9OC4 - chains A and B of the 4 polymer chains in the assembly; structure by electron microscopy, 2.10 A resolution.

== Chain A ==
Molecule: Potassium-transporting ATPase potassium-binding subunit
Source organism: Escherichia coli K-12
UniProtKB: P03959 (KDPA_ECOLI); residue numbers follow UniProt; this construct covers 1-557
Amino-acid sequence (557 residues; each row starts with the number of its first residue):
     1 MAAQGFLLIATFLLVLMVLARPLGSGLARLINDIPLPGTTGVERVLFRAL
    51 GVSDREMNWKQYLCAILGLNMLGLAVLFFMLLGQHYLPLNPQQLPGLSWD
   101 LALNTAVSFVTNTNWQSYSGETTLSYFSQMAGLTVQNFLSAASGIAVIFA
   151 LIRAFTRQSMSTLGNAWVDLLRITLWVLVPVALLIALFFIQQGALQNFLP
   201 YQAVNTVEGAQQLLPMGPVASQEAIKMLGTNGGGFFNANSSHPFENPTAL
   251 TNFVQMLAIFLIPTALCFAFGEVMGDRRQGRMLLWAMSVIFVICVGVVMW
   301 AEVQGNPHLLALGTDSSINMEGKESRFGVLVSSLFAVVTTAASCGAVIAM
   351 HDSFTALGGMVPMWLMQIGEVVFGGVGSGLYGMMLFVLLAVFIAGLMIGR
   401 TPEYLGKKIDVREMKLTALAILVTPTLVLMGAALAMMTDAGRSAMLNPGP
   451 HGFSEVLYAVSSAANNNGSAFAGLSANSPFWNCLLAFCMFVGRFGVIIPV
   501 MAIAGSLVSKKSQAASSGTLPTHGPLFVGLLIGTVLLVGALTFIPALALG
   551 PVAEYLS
Ion coordination: K+: Asn112, Thr113, Thr230, Asn231, Ser343, Cys344, Asn466, Asn467
Small-molecule neighbours:
  - 9Y0 ((2R)-3-(((2-aminoethoxy)(hydroxy)phosphoryl)oxy)-2-(palmitoyloxy)propyl (E)-octadec-9-enoate), molecule 1: Ile393, Pro521, His523, Gly524, Pro525, Leu526, Phe527, Gly529, Leu530, Gly533, Thr534, Leu537, Val538
  - 9Y0, molecule 2: Met430, Ala433, Leu434, Met437
Swiss-Prot annotation at these positions:
  - mutagenesis: Gly232 (G232A/S: Decrease in K(+) affinity and loss of cation selectivity)
Reported in the primary citation:
  - mutagenesis - Q116H, Q116R, G232D, E370H, E370K/R493E, E370Q: decreased binding to K+
  - mutagenesis - Q116R, R493E, V496E, V496M: unchanged catalytic activity on K+
  - mutagenesis - Q116E: unchanged binding to K+
  - mutagenesis - G232D: increased catalytic activity on Rb+
  - mutagenesis - G232D: increased catalytic activity on NH4+
  - specificity-determining residues: Gly232
  - mutagenesis - E370K, E370K/R493E, R493E, R493M, R493Q, V496H, V496W: decreased catalytic activity on K+
  - mutagenesis - V496R: abolished catalytic activity on K+

== Chain B ==
Molecule: Potassium-transporting ATPase ATP-binding subunit
Source organism: Escherichia coli K-12
Notes: EC 7.2.2.6
UniProtKB: P03960 (KDPB_ECOLI); residues 1-682 here = UniProt positions 1-682
Amino-acid sequence (682 residues; each row starts with the number of its first residue):
     1 MSRKQLALFEPTLVVQALKEAVKKLNPQAQWRNPVMFIVWIGSLLTTCIS
    51 IAMASGAMPGNALFSAAISGWLWITVLFANFAEALAEGRSKAQANSLKGV
   101 KKTAFARKLREPKYGAAADKVPADQLRKGDIVLVEAGDIIPCDGEVIEGG
   151 ASVDESAITGESAPVIRESGGDFASVTGGTRILSDWLVIECSVNPGETFL
   201 DRMIAMVEGAQRRKTPNEIALTILLIALTIVFLLATATLWPFSAWGGNAV
   251 SVTVLVALLVCLIPTTIGGLLSAIGVAGMSRMLGANVIATSGRAVEAAGD
   301 VDVLLLDKTGTITLGNRQASEFIPAQGVDEKTLADAAQLASLADETPEGR
   351 SIVILAKQRFNLRERDVQSLHATFVPFTAQSRMSGINIDNRMIRKGSVDA
   401 IRRHVEANGGHFPTDVDQKVDQVARQGATPLVVVEGSRVLGVIALKDIVK
   451 GGIKERFAQLRKMGIKTVMITGDNRLTAAAIAAEAGVDDFLAEATPEAKL
   501 ALIRQYQAEGRLVAMTGDGTNDAPALAQADVAVAMNSGTQAAKEAGNMVD
   551 LDSNPTKLIEVVHIGKQMLMTRGSLTTFSIANDVAKYFAIIPAAFAATYP
   601 QLNALNIMCLHSPDSAILSAVIFNALIIVFLIPLALKGVSYKPLTASAML
   651 RRNLWIYGLGGLLVPFIGIKVIDLLLTVCGLV
Not modelled in the structure: 1
Modified positions: Asp307 (aspartyl phosphate; PHD)
Cystine bridges: Cys142-Cys191
Ion coordination: K+: Val260, Cys261, Ile263, Thr265, Asn624; Mg2+: Asp307 (together with ADP)
Small-molecule neighbours:
  - 9Y0 ((2R)-3-(((2-aminoethoxy)(hydroxy)phosphoryl)oxy)-2-(palmitoyloxy)propyl (E)-octadec-9-enoate), molecule 1: Ile41, Gly42, Leu45, Ile49, Met58, Pro59, Leu233, Thr236, Ala237, Thr238, Trp240, Pro241, Val252, Leu255, Val256, Leu259
  - 9Y0, molecule 2: Leu224, Thr577, Ile580, Ser647, Arg651, Leu654, Trp655, Gly658, Leu659, Leu662
  - ADP (adenosine-5'-diphosphate): Asp307, Lys308, Thr309, Arg317, Asp344, Thr346, Glu348, Phe377, Arg382, Met383, Ser384, Lys395, Gly396, Ser397, Thr429, Pro430, Leu431, Thr471, Gly472, Asp473, Asn474
Swiss-Prot annotation at these positions:
  - active site: Asp307 (4-aspartylphosphate intermediate)
  - binding site (ATP): Asp344, Glu348, Phe377 to Ser384, Lys395
  - binding site (Mg(2+)): Asp518, Asp522
  - modified residue: Ser162 (Phosphoserine)
  - mutagenesis: Asp300 (D300E/N: Does not affect formation of the phosphorylated intermediate), Asp307 (D307E/N/Q: Unable to form a phosphorylated intermediate and lacks ATPase activity), Phe377 (F377A: Loss of ATPase activity; F377Y: Slight decrease in ATPase activity), Ser384 (S384A/T: Decrease in ATPase activity), Lys395 (K395A: Strong decrease in ATPase activity), Asp399 (D399A: Decrease in ATPase activity)
Reported in the primary citation:
  - catalytic residues: Asp307
  - post-translational modification sites: Asp307
  - post-translational modification sites: Ser162 (citing earlier work)
  - contacts within the chain: Arg3-Glu161, Arg3-Asp552
  - catalytic residues: Glu161 (citing earlier work)
  - K+ coordination: Val260, Cys261, Ile263, Thr265, Asn624
  - mutagenesis - D583K, D583K/K586D, D583N, K586E, K586Q: abolished catalytic activity on K+
  - mutagenesis - L72D, D583A (30% of WT): decreased catalytic activity on K+
  - mutagenesis - T75D, T75K: unchanged catalytic activity on K+
  - mutagenesis - T75D: decreased catalytic activity on basic pH
  - mutagenesis - T75K: increased catalytic activity on absence of K+

== Interface between chain A and chain B ==
Contacting residue pairs (92):
  Phe392(A) with Ala220(B), hydrophobic; Leu221(B)
  Ile393(A) with Thr576(B); Thr577(B)
  Ala394(A) with Leu650(B), hydrophobic
  Leu396(A) with Asn217(B); Leu569(B); Met570(B), hydrogen bond (backbone-backbone); Gly573(B)
  Met397(A) with Met570(B); Gly573(B); Thr577(B), hydrogen bond; Met649(B); Leu650(B), hydrophobic; Asn653(B), hydrogen bond (backbone-side chain); Leu654(B), hydrophobic
  Ile398(A) with Lys566(B), hydrogen bond (backbone-side chain); Ala646(B); Met649(B), hydrophobic; Leu650(B), hydrophobic
  Gly399(A) with Gly299(B); Lys566(B), hydrogen bond (backbone-side chain); Leu569(B); Met570(B)
  Arg400(A) with Gly299(B); Asp300(B), salt bridge; Asp302(B), salt bridge; Lys566(B); Leu569(B)
  Thr401(A) with Asp300(B), hydrogen bond (backbone-side chain)
  Val411(A) with Pro216(B); Ile219(B), hydrophobic; Ile223(B), hydrophobic
  Met414(A) with Ile223(B)
  Lys415(A) with Ile223(B)
  Ala418(A) with Ile223(B), hydrophobic; Ala227(B), hydrophobic
  Leu422(A) with Ala227(B); Ile230(B), hydrophobic; Val231(B), hydrophobic
  Thr426(A) with Leu234(B)
  Leu429(A) with Leu234(B); Ala235(B); Thr238(B)
  Met430(A) with Leu234(B), hydrophobic
  Ala432(A) with Phe242(B), hydrophobic
  Ala433(A) with Thr238(B); Pro241(B), hydrophobic; Phe242(B)
  Met436(A) with Trp245(B), hydrophobic
  Met437(A) with Pro241(B), hydrophobic
  Arg442(A) with Trp245(B)
  Met445(A) with Trp245(B), hydrophobic
  Gly449(A) with Trp245(B)
  Pro450(A) with Tyr599(B)
  Phe453(A) with Phe242(B), hydrophobic; Trp245(B)
  Lys511(A) with Ala508(B), hydrogen bond (side chain-backbone); Glu509(B), hydrogen bond (side chain-backbone)
  Gln513(A) with Gly510(B)
  Ser516(A) with Asp302(B), hydrogen bond
  Ser517(A) with Gly464(B)
  Gly518(A) with Ala646(B)
  Leu520(A) with Ala646(B); Ser647(B); Leu650(B), hydrophobic
  Pro521(A) with Ser647(B)
  Leu526(A) with Ser647(B)
  Leu530(A) with Leu654(B), hydrophobic
  Leu537(A) with Ile580(B), hydrophobic; Val584(B), hydrophobic
  Leu541(A) with Phe232(B); Ile580(B); Asp583(B); Tyr587(B), hydrogen bond (backbone-side chain)
  Thr542(A) with Val231(B); Ala235(B)
  Ile544(A) with Tyr587(B), hydrophobic
  Pro545(A) with Leu239(B), hydrophobic; Tyr587(B)
  Ala548(A) with Ile591(B), hydrophobic; Leu602(B)
  Leu549(A) with Leu239(B), hydrophobic; Phe242(B), hydrophobic; Ser243(B); Phe595(B), hydrophobic; Tyr599(B), hydrophobic
  Val552(A) with Leu602(B), hydrophobic
  Ala553(A) with Gln601(B), hydrogen bond (backbone-side chain)
  Leu556(A) with Gln601(B); Leu602(B), hydrophobic
  Ser557(A) with Gln601(B)
Interface residues without a listed pair, chain A (54 interface residues in all): Leu389, Gly395, Pro402, Pro425, Gly452, Ala514, Thr519, Ala546
Interface residues without a listed pair, chain B (52 interface residues in all): Leu224, Ser574, Ala581, Ala604, Leu605, Arg651
Interface features reported in the paper:
  - interface residues, chain B: Phe232(B)

== Summary ==
Chain A and chain B form an interface of 54 and 52 residues respectively, with 11 hydrogen bonds and 2 salt
bridges. Among the polar pairs are Arg400(A)-Asp300(B), Arg400(A)-Asp302(B) and Met397(A)-Thr577(B). The paper
reports catalytic residues Asp307(B) and Glu161(B); E370K, E370K/R493E and R493E of chain A, among others,
reduce catalytic activity on K+; 25 substitutions were tested in all.
Chain A is Potassium-transporting ATPase potassium-binding subunit and chain B is Potassium-transporting
ATPase ATP-binding subunit, both from Escherichia coli K-12; the structure, High-resolution cryo-EM structure
of KdpFABC in the E1P-ADP state in lipid nanodisc, was determined by electron microscopy.
